3T3I - chain A; structure by X-ray diffraction, 2.65 A resolution.

Chain A:
Name: Glycogen phosphorylase, muscle form
Source organism: Oryctolagus cuniculus
Notes: EC 2.4.1.1
Reference sequence: P00489 (PYGM_RABIT); residues 1-842 here correspond to UniProt positions 2-843 (UniProt number = residue number + 1)
Amino-acid sequence (842 residues; each row starts with the number of its first residue):
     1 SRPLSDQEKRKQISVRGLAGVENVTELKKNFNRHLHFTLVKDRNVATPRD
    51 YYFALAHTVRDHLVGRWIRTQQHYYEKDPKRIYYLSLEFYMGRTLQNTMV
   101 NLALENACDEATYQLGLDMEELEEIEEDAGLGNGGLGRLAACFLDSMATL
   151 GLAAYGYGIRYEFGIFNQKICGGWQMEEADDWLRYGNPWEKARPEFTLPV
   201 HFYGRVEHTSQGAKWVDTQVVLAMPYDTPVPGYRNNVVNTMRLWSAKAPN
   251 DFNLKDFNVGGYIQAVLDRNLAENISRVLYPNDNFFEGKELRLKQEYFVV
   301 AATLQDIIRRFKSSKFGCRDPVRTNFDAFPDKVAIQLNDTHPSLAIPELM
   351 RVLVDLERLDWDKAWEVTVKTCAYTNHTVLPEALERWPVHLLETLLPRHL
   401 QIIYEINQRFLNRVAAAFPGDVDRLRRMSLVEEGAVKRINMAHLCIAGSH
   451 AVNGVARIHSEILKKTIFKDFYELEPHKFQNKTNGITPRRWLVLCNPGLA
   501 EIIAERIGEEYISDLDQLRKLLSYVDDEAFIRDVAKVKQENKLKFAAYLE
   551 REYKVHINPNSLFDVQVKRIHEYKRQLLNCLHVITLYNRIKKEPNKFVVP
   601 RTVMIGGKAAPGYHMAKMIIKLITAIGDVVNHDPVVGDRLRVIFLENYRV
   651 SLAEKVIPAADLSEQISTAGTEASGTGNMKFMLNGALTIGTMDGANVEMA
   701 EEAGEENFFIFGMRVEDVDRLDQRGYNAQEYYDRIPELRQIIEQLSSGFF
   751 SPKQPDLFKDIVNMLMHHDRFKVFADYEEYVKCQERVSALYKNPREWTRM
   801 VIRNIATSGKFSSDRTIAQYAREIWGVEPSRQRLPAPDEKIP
Not modelled in the structure: 1-11, 255-260, 315-323, 837-842
Modified positions: Lys-680 ((2S)-2-amino-6-[[3-hydroxy-2-methyl-5-(phosphonooxymethyl)pyridin-4-yl]methylideneamino]hexanoic acid; LLP)
UniProt features mapped onto this chain:
  - binding site (AMP): Asp-42, Tyr-75, Arg-309 to Cys-318
  - site: Cys-108 (Involved in the association of subunits), Cys-142 (Involved in the association of subunits), Tyr-155 (Can be labeled by an AMP analog)
  - modified residue: Ser-1 (N-acetylserine), Ser-14 (Phosphoserine), Tyr-203 (Phosphotyrosine), Tyr-226 (Phosphotyrosine), Ser-429 (Phosphoserine), Tyr-472 (Phosphotyrosine), Ser-513 (Phosphoserine), Lys-680 (N6-(pyridoxal phosphate)lysine), Ser-746 (Phosphoserine), Ser-747 (Phosphoserine)
Residues lining bound ligands: GlcCF3U (GPW; 1-(beta-D-glucopyranosyl)-5-(trifluoromethyl)pyrimidine-2,4(1H,3H)-dione): Gly-134, Gly-135, Leu-136, Leu-139, Asp-283, Asn-284, Asp-339, His-341, His-377, Thr-378, Ala-383, Val-455, Asn-484, Tyr-573, Glu-672, Ala-673, Ser-674, Gly-675, Thr-676

Summary:
Ligands of chain A: GlcCF3U. From UniProt: 12 AMP-binding residues.
Chain A is Glycogen phosphorylase, muscle form (Oryctolagus cuniculus); the structure, Glycogen Phosphorylase
b in complex with GlcCF3U, was determined by X-ray diffraction, deposited together with 3T3D, 3T3E, 3T3G and
3T3H.
